PDB entry 5L5Z | X-ray diffraction, 2.70 A resolution | chains B and C of the 28 polymer chains in the assembly

Chain B:
Name: Proteasome subunit alpha type-3
Organism: Saccharomyces cerevisiae (strain ATCC 204508 / S288c)
Notes: EC 3.4.25.1
Reference sequence: P23638 (PSA3_YEAST); residues 0-257 here correspond to UniProt positions 1-258 (UniProt number = residue number + 1)
Sequence (258 residues; row label = number of the first residue in the row; numbering starts at 0):
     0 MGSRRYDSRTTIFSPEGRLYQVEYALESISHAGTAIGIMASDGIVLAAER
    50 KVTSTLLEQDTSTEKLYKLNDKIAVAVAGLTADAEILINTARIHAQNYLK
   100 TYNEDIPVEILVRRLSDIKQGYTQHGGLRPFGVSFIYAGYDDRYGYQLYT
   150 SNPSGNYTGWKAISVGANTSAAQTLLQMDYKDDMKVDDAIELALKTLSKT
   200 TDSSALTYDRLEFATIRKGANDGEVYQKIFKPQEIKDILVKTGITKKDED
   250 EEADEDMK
Disordered / not traced: 0, 245-257
UniProt features mapped onto this chain:
  - cross-link (Glycyl lysine isopeptide (Lys-Gly)): Lys99 (interchain with G-Cter in ubiquitin), Lys198 (interchain with G-Cter in ubiquitin), Lys230 (interchain with G-Cter in ubiquitin)

Chain C:
Name: Proteasome subunit alpha type-4
Organism: Saccharomyces cerevisiae (strain ATCC 204508 / S288c)
Notes: EC 3.4.25.1
Reference sequence: P40303 (PSA4_YEAST); residues -1 to 252 here correspond to UniProt positions 1-254 (UniProt number = residue number + 2)
Sequence (254 residues; row label = number of the first residue in the row; numbers below 1 keep their minus sign (Met-1 is residue -1)):
    -1 MSGYDRALSIFSPDGHIFQVEYALEAVKRGTCAVGVKGKNCVVLGCERRS
    49 TLKLQDTRITPSKVSKIDSHVVLSFSGLNADSRILIEKARVEAQSHRLTL
    99 EDPVTVEYLTRYVAGVQQRYTQSGGVRPFGVSTLIAGFDPRDDEPKLYQT
   149 EPSGIYSSWSAQTIGRNSKTVREFLEKNYDRKEPPATVEECVKLTVRSLL
   199 EVVQTGAKNIEITVVKPDSDIVALSSEEINQYVTQIEQEKQEQQEQDKKK
   249 KSNH
Disordered / not traced: -1 to 0, 241-252
UniProt features mapped onto this chain:
  - modified residue: Thr58 (Phosphothreonine)

How chain B and chain C interact:
Contacting residue pairs - 74 pairs, chain B then chain C:
  Arg3(B) with Arg4(C), hydrogen bond (backbone-side chain)
  Asp6(B) with Tyr2(C), hydrogen bond; Arg4(C), salt bridge
  Arg8(B) with Arg4(C)
  Thr10(B) with Leu6(C); Arg125(C)
  Ile11(B) with Leu6(C), hydrophobic; Gln17(C)
  Phe12(B) with Gln17(C), hydrogen bond (backbone-side chain); Tyr20(C), hydrophobic; Ala21(C), hydrophobic; Ala24(C), hydrophobic; Leu76(C), hydrophobic; Arg125(C); Pro126(C); Gly128(C)
  Ser13(B) with Tyr20(C)
  Pro14(B) with Tyr20(C), hydrophobic; Glu23(C)
  Glu15(B) with Glu23(C); Arg27(C), hydrogen bond (backbone-side chain)
  Gly16(B) with Tyr20(C); Glu23(C); Ala24(C); Arg27(C), hydrogen bond (backbone-side chain)
  Arg17(B) with Arg27(C)
  Leu18(B) with Arg125(C)
  Met38(B) with Asp54(C)
  Arg112(B) with Arg81(C)
  Ser115(B) with Arg81(C), hydrogen bond (backbone-side chain)
  Asp116(B) with Arg81(C), salt bridge
  Gln119(B) with Ala78(C); Asp79(C); Ile82(C)
  Thr122(B) with Arg125(C), hydrogen bond (backbone-side chain)
  Gln123(B) with Tyr118(C); Val124(C); Arg125(C), hydrogen bond (backbone-backbone); Pro126(C); Phe127(C)
  His124(B) with Gly123(C); Val124(C)
  Gly125(B) with Tyr2(C); Gly123(C)
  Gly126(B) with Tyr2(C)
  Tyr143(B) with Arg56(C), hydrogen bond (backbone-side chain); Ile57(C), hydrophobic
  Tyr145(B) with Arg56(C), hydrogen bond (backbone-side chain)
  Gln146(B) with Ile57(C)
  Leu147(B) with Ile57(C)
  Tyr148(B) with Ile57(C)
  Ser153(B) with Ala78(C)
  Gly154(B) with Ala78(C); Arg81(C), hydrogen bond (backbone-side chain)
  Asn155(B) with Asn77(C); Ala78(C)
  Tyr156(B) with Pro59(C), hydrophobic; Arg81(C)
  Gly158(B) with Gln53(C); Asp54(C), hydrogen bond (backbone-backbone); Ile57(C); Thr58(C), hydrogen bond (backbone-side chain)
  Trp159(B) with Leu50(C), hydrophobic; Lys51(C); Leu52(C); Gln53(C); Asp54(C)
  Lys160(B) with Leu52(C), hydrogen bond (backbone-backbone); Gln53(C); Asp54(C)
  Ala161(B) with Leu52(C)
  Gln172(B) with Leu52(C)
  Leu175(B) with Leu52(C), hydrophobic
  Gln176(B) with Leu52(C)
Other interface residues (no listed pair), chain B (41 interface residues in all): Glu108, Thr157, Tyr179

Overview:
The interface between chain B and chain C involves 41 residues on one side and 31 on the other, with 14
hydrogen bonds and 2 salt bridges. Among the polar pairs are Asp6(B)-Arg4(C), Asp116(B)-Arg81(C) and
Arg3(B)-Arg4(C).
Here chain B is Proteasome subunit alpha type-3 and chain C is Proteasome subunit alpha type-4, both from
Saccharomyces cerevisiae (strain ATCC 204508 / S288c). Entry 5L5Z (Yeast 20S proteasome with human beta5c
(1-138) and human beta6 (97-111; 118-133) in complex with bortezomib) was determined by X-ray diffraction
(same publication as 5L52, 5L54, 5L55, 5L5A, 5L5B, 5L5D and 30 further entries).
